7WAD - chains A and B of the 4 polymer chains in the assembly; structure by electron microscopy, 2.96 A resolution.

Chain A (and B):
Molecule: Cyanophycin synthase
Source organism: Trichodesmium erythraeum IMS101
Notes: EC 6.3.2.29, 6.3.2.30; chain B of this document is another copy of the same molecule, construct and numbering; everything in this record applies to it too
UniProtKB: Q113V7 (Q113V7_TRIEI); numbering as in UniProt (aligned over 1-902)
Chain sequence (910 residues; each row starts with the number of its first residue):
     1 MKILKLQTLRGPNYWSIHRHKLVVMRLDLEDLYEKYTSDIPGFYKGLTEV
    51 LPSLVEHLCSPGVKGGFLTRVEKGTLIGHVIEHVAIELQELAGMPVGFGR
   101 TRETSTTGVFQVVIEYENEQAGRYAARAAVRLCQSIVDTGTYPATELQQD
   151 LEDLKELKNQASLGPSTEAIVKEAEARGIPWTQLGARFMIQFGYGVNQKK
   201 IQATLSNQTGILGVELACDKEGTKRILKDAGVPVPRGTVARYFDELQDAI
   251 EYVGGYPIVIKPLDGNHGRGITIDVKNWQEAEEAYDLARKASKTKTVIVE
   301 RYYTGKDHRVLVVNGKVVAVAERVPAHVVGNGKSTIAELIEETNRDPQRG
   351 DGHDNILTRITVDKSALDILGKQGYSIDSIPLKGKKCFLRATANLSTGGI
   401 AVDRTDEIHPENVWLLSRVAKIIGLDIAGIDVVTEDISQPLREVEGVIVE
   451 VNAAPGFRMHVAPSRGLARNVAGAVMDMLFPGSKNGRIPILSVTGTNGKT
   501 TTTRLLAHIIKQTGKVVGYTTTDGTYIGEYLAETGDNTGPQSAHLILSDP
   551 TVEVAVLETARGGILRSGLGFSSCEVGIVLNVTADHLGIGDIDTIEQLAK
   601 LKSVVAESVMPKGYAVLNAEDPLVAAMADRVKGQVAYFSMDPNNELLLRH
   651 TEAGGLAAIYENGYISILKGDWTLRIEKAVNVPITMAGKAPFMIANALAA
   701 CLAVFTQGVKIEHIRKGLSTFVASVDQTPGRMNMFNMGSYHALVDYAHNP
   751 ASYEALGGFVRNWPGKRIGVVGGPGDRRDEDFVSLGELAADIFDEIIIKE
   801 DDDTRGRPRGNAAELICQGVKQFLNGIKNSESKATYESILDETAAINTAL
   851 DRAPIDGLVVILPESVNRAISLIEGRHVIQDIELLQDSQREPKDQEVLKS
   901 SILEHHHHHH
Not modelled in the structure: 724-910
Differences from the reference sequence: expression tag (903-910)
Bound ions: Mg2+: Thr500 (together with ATP-gamma-S)
Ligand contacts:
  - ATP-gamma-S (AGS; phosphothiophosphoric acid-adenylate ester), molecule 1: Lys220, Pro235, Lys261, Gly265, Asn266, His267, Gly268, Ile271, Arg301, Tyr302, Tyr303, Asp307, Thr392, Asp431, Val433, Val449, Glu450
  - ATP-gamma-S (AGS), molecule 2: Thr496, Asn497, Gly498, Lys499, Thr500, Thr501, Thr522, Glu558, Asn581, Phe692, Asn696
From the paper describing this entry:
  - conformationally variable residues (domain motion, side-chain flip): Lys293, Phe692
  - binding site for ATP-gamma-S: Asn497, Phe692
  - mutagenesis - E215A, H267A, R323A, N394A, R458A, K499A: decreased catalytic activity
  - mutagenesis - R309A: abolished catalytic activity
  - catalytic residues: His267, Arg309, Gly456 (proposed by the authors, not directly observed)

How chain A and chain B interact:
Pairs across the interface (46):
  Gly185(A) - Arg225(B)  hydrogen bond (backbone-side chain)
  Ala186(A) - Leu216(B)  hydrophobic
  Ala186(A) - Arg225(B)
  Ala186(A) - Ile226(B)  hydrophobic
  Arg187(A) - Glu215(B)  salt bridge
  Arg187(A) - Asp219(B)  salt bridge
  Met189(A) - Leu212(B)  hydrophobic
  Lys200(A) - Ile422(B)  hydrogen bond (side chain-backbone)
  Ser206(A) - Leu212(B)
  Thr209(A) - Thr209(B)
  Thr209(A) - Gly210(B)
  Thr209(A) - Ile211(B)  hydrogen bond (backbone-backbone)
  Gly210(A) - Thr209(B)
  Ile211(A) - Thr209(B)  hydrogen bond (backbone-backbone)
  Ile211(A) - Ile211(B)  hydrophobic
  Leu212(A) - Met189(B)  hydrophobic
  Leu212(A) - Ser206(B)
  Glu215(A) - Arg187(B)  salt bridge
  Leu216(A) - Ala186(B)  hydrophobic
  Asp219(A) - Arg187(B)  salt bridge
  Arg225(A) - Gly185(B)  hydrogen bond (side chain-backbone)
  Ile226(A) - Ala186(B)  hydrophobic
  Asp229(A) - Leu545(B)
  Ala230(A) - Leu545(B)
  Gly231(A) - Ala532(B)
  Gly231(A) - Leu545(B)
  Glu411(A) - Tyr530(B)
  Trp414(A) - Ile527(B)
  Trp414(A) - Tyr530(B)  hydrophobic
  Arg418(A) - Ile527(B)
  Arg418(A) - Asp549(B)  salt bridge
  Lys421(A) - Pro550(B)
  Lys421(A) - Thr551(B)
  Ile422(A) - Lys200(B)  hydrogen bond (backbone-side chain)
  Ile422(A) - Pro550(B)
  Ile527(A) - Trp414(B)
  Ile527(A) - Arg418(B)
  Tyr530(A) - Glu411(B)
  Tyr530(A) - Trp414(B)  hydrophobic
  Ala532(A) - Gly231(B)
  Leu545(A) - Asp229(B)
  Leu545(A) - Ala230(B)
  Asp549(A) - Arg418(B)  salt bridge
  Pro550(A) - Lys421(B)
  Pro550(A) - Ile422(B)
  Thr551(A) - Lys421(B)
Interface residues without a listed pair, chain A (37 interface residues in all): Ile201, Gln202, Leu205, Asn207, Gly222, Arg442, Leu531
Interface residues without a listed pair, chain B (38 interface residues in all): Ile201, Gln202, Leu205, Asn207, Gly222, Pro410, Arg442, Leu531

Overview:
37 residues of chain A and 38 residues of chain B are in contact; the contacts include 6 hydrogen bonds and 6
salt bridges. Polar contacts include Arg187(A)-Glu215(B), Arg187(A)-Asp219(B) and Arg418(A)-Asp549(B). From
the paper: catalytic residues His267(A), Arg309(A) and Gly456(A); E215A, H267A and R323A of chain A, among
others, reduce catalytic activity; 7 substitutions were tested in all.
Chain A and chain B are both Cyanophycin synthase (Trichodesmium erythraeum IMS101); the structure,
Trichodesmium erythraeum cyanophycin synthetase 1 (TeCphA1) with ATPgammaS, was determined by electron
microscopy together with 7WAC, 7WAE and 7WAF from the same study.
